Entry 8TWB (electron microscopy, 3.20 A resolution); this record covers chains 2 and C of the 10 polymer chains in the assembly.

# Chain 2
Name: Replication factor C subunit 2
Organism: Saccharomyces cerevisiae
UniProtKB: P40348 (RFC2_YEAST); residue numbers follow UniProt; this construct covers 14-353
Chain sequence (340 residues; each row starts with the number of its first residue):
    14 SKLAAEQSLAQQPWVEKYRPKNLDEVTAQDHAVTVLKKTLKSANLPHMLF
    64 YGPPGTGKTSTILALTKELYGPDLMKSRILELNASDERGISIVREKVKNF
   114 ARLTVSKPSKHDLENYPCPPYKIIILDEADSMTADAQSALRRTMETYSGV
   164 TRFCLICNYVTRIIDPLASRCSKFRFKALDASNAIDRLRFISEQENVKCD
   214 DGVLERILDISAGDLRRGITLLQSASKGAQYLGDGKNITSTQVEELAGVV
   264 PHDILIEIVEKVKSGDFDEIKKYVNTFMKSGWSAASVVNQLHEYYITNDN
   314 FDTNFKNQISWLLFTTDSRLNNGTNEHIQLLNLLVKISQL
Ion coordination: Mg2+: Thr-72 (together with ATP-gamma-S)
Residues lining bound ligands:
  - ATP-gamma-S (AGS; phosphothiophosphoric acid-adenylate ester), molecule 1: Trp-27, Val-28, Tyr-31, Arg-32, Pro-33, Glu-38, Val-39, Thr-40, Gln-42, Pro-66, Pro-67, Gly-68, Thr-69, Gly-70, Lys-71, Thr-72, Ser-73, Asn-171, Leu-192, Arg-200, Leu-228, Arg-229, Ile-232
  - ATP-gamma-S (AGS), molecule 2: Arg-154, Pro-179, Arg-183

# Chain C
Name: Proliferating cell nuclear antigen
Organism: Saccharomyces cerevisiae
UniProtKB: P15873 (PCNA_YEAST); numbering as in UniProt (aligned over 1-258)
Chain sequence (258 residues; each row starts with the number of its first residue):
     1 MLEAKFEEASLFKRIIDGFKDCVQLVNFQCKEDGIIAQAVDDSRVLLVSL
    51 EIGVEAFQEYRCDHPVTLGMDLTSLSKILRCGNNTDTLTLIADNTPDSII
   101 LLFEDTKKDRIAEYSLKLMDIDADFLKIEELQYDSTLSLPSSEFSKIVRD
   151 LSQLSDSINIMITKETIKFVADGDIGSGSVIIKPFVDMEHPETSIKLEMD
   201 QPVDLTFGAKYLLDIIKGSSLSDRVGIRLSSEAPALFQFDLKSGFLQFFL
   251 APKFNDEE
Not modelled in the structure: 255-258

# Interface between chain 2 and chain C
Pairs across the interface (12; chain 2 residue first):
  Arg-115(2) / Met-119(C)
  Arg-115(2) / Asp-120(C)  hydrogen bond (backbone-backbone)
  Leu-116(2) / Lys-117(C)
  Leu-116(2) / Leu-118(C)
  Thr-117(2) / Asp-97(C)
  Thr-117(2) / Leu-118(C)  hydrogen bond (backbone-backbone)
  Val-118(2) / Asp-97(C)
  Ser-119(2) / Asp-97(C)
  Lys-120(2) / Asp-93(C)
  Lys-120(2) / Thr-95(C)
  Lys-120(2) / Asp-97(C)
  Val-163(2) / Asp-120(C)
Also at the interface, not in a pair above, chain C (8 interface residues in all): Pro-96

# Summary
Chain 2 and chain C form an interface of 7 and 8 residues respectively; the contacts include 2 hydrogen bonds.
Main-chain hydrogen bonds include Arg-115(2)/Asp-120(C) and Thr-117(2)/Leu-118(C). Ligands of chain 2:
ATP-gamma-S.
Here chain 2 is Replication factor C subunit 2 and chain C is Proliferating cell nuclear antigen, both from
Saccharomyces cerevisiae. Entry 8TWB (Cryo-EM structure of S. cerevisiae Ctf18-RFC-PCNA-DNA complex) was
determined by electron microscopy, deposited together with 9B8R, 8TW7, 8TW8, 8TW9 and 8TWA.
